Entry 3IQE (X-ray diffraction, 1.80 A resolution); this record covers chains A and E of the 6 polymer chains in the assembly.

Chain A (and E):
Name: F420-dependent methylenetetrahydromethanopterin dehydrogenase
Source organism: Methanopyrus kandleri
Notes: EC 1.5.99.9; chain E of this document is another copy of the same molecule, construct and numbering; everything in this record applies to it too
Reference sequence: P94951 (MTD_METKA); numbering as in UniProt (aligned over 1-283)
Sequence (283 residues; each row starts with the number of its first residue):
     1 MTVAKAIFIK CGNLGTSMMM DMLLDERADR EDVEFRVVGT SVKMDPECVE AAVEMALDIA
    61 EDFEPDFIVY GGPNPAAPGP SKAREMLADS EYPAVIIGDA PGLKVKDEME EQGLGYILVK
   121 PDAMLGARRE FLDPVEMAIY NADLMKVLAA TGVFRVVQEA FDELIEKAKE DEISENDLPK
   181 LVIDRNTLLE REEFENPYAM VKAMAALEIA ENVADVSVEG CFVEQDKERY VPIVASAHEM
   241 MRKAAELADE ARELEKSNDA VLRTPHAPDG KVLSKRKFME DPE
Not modelled in the structure: 1
Small-molecule neighbours:
  - coenzyme f420 (F42): Gly12, Asn13, Leu14, Val42, Met44, Pro73, Asn74, Asp99, Pro101, Lys104, Met124, Phe222
  - 5,10-dimethylene tetrahydromethanopterin (H4M), molecule 1: Asn13, Leu14, Gly15, Val42, Ala123, Met124, Leu125, Ala127, Arg128, Arg129, Glu130, Met137, Tyr140, Asn141, Leu144, Cys221, Phe222, Tyr230
  - 5,10-dimethylene tetrahydromethanopterin (H4M), molecule 2: Asp25, Glu26, Arg27, Ala28

Interface between chain A and chain E:
Contacting residue pairs - 55 pairs, chain A then chain E:
  Arg185(A) - Val216(E)
  Arg185(A) - Glu219(E)  salt bridge
  Arg185(A) - Ile233(E)
  Asn186(A) - Glu219(E)  hydrogen bond
  Asn186(A) - Arg229(E)
  Asn186(A) - Ile233(E)
  Leu189(A) - Arg229(E)
  Leu189(A) - Pro232(E)  hydrophobic
  Leu189(A) - Ile233(E)  hydrophobic
  Glu190(A) - Arg229(E)  salt bridge
  Met200(A) - Pro232(E)  hydrophobic
  Val201(A) - Pro232(E)
  Val201(A) - Ala235(E)
  Val201(A) - Ser236(E)
  Val201(A) - Glu239(E)
  Lys202(A) - Glu239(E)  salt bridge
  Lys202(A) - Arg242(E)
  Met204(A) - Pro232(E)
  Met204(A) - Ile233(E)
  Met204(A) - Ser236(E)
  Ala205(A) - Ser236(E)
  Ala205(A) - Glu239(E)
  Ala205(A) - Met240(E)  hydrophobic
  Glu208(A) - Val216(E)
  Glu208(A) - Met240(E)
  Asn212(A) - Asn212(E)
  Asn212(A) - Met240(E)
  Val216(A) - Glu208(E)
  Glu219(A) - Arg185(E)  salt bridge
  Glu219(A) - Asn186(E)  hydrogen bond
  Arg229(A) - Asn186(E)
  Arg229(A) - Leu189(E)
  Pro232(A) - Leu189(E)  hydrophobic
  Pro232(A) - Met200(E)  hydrophobic
  Pro232(A) - Val201(E)
  Ile233(A) - Arg185(E)
  Ile233(A) - Asn186(E)
  Ala235(A) - Val201(E)  hydrophobic
  Ser236(A) - Val201(E)
  Ser236(A) - Met204(E)
  Ser236(A) - Ala205(E)
  Glu239(A) - Val201(E)
  Glu239(A) - Lys202(E)  salt bridge
  Glu239(A) - Ala205(E)
  Met240(A) - Ala205(E)  hydrophobic
  Met240(A) - Glu208(E)
  Arg242(A) - Lys202(E)
  Arg242(A) - Glu250(E)  salt bridge
  Lys243(A) - Leu247(E)
  Lys243(A) - Glu250(E)  salt bridge
  Glu246(A) - Lys243(E)  salt bridge
  Glu246(A) - Glu246(E)
  Leu247(A) - Lys243(E)
  Glu250(A) - Arg242(E)  salt bridge
  Glu250(A) - Lys243(E)  salt bridge
Interface residues without a listed pair, chain A (28 interface residues in all): Tyr198, Ile209, Glu228
Interface residues without a listed pair, chain E (27 interface residues in all): Tyr198, Ile209, Glu228

Summary:
28 residues of chain A and 27 residues of chain E are in contact, with 2 hydrogen bonds and 10 salt bridges.
Among the polar pairs are Arg185(A)-Glu219(E), Glu190(A)-Arg229(E) and Lys202(A)-Glu239(E). Bound to chain A:
5,10-dimethylene tetrahydromethanopterin and coenzyme f420.
Both chains are F420-dependent methylenetetrahydromethanopterin dehydrogenase (Methanopyrus kandleri). Entry
3IQE (Structure of F420 dependent methylene-tetrahydromethanopterin dehydrogenase in complex with
methylene-tetrahydromethanopterin and coenzyme F420) was determined by X-ray diffraction (same publication as
3IQF and 3IQZ).
